5XDE - chains C and D of the 4 polymer chains in the assembly; structure by X-ray diffraction, 1.60 A resolution.

# Chain C (and D)
Protein: Thermophilic dibenzothiophene desulfurization enzyme C
Organism: Paenibacillus sp. A11-2
Notes: chain D of this document is another copy of the same molecule, construct and numbering; everything in this record applies to it too
Reference sequence: Q9LBX2 (Q9LBX2_9BACL); residues 1-414 here = UniProt positions 1-414
Chain sequence (414 residues; row label = number of the first residue in the row):
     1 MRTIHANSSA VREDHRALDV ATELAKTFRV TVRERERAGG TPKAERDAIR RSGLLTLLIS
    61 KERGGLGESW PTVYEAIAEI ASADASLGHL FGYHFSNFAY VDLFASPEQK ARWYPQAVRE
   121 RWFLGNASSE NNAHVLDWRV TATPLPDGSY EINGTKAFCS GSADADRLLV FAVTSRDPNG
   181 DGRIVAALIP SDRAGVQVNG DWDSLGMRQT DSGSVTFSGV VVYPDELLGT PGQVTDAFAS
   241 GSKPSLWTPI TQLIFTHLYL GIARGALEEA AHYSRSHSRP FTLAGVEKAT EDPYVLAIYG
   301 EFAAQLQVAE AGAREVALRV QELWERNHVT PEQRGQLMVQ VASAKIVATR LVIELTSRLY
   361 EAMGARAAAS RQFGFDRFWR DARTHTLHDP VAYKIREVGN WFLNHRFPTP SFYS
Not modelled in the structure: 1-14
Ligand contacts:
  - dibenzothiophene (83R): Y93, S96, N97, N126, S128, S129, W138, L169, F171, W247, H388, F412
  - FMN (flavin mononucleotide), molecule 1: H89, Y93, N126, S128, S129, V135, F158, C159, S160, W202, M207, S212, T384, H385, L387, H388, Y413
  - FMN, molecule 2: R279, G364, A365, R366
From the paper describing this entry:
  - binding site for dibenzothiophene: Y93, W138, F171, W247, F412, Y413
  - catalytic residues: H89, S160
  - catalytic residues: Y93, H388 (proposed by the authors, not directly observed)
  - mutagenesis - H89A: decreased catalytic activity on dibenzothiophene
  - mutagenesis - Y93A, Y93F, H388A: increased catalytic activity on dibenzothiophene
  - mutagenesis - Y93F: abolished catalytic activity on BT
  - mutagenesis - S160A, H388F: abolished catalytic activity on dibenzothiophene
  - specificity-determining residues: Y413 (proposed by the authors, not directly observed)
  - mutagenesis - Y93A: abolished catalytic activity

# How chain C and chain D interact
Pairs across the interface (97):
  E130(C) - R279(D)  hydrogen bond (backbone-side chain)
  N131(C) - R279(D)
  N131(C) - R366(D)  hydrogen bond
  N132(C) - R279(D)  hydrogen bond (backbone-side chain)
  A133(C) - R279(D)
  A133(C) - P280(D)
  H134(C) - P280(D)
  H134(C) - T282(D)  hydrogen bond
  V135(C) - R279(D)
  V135(C) - L283(D)  hydrophobic
  L136(C) - T282(D)
  L136(C) - L283(D)  hydrophobic
  F158(C) - R366(D)
  F158(C) - A369(D)  hydrophobic
  W202(C) - A369(D)  hydrophobic
  D203(C) - A369(D)
  D203(C) - S370(D)
  D203(C) - R371(D)  salt bridge
  S204(C) - A368(D)  hydrogen bond (side chain-backbone)
  S204(C) - A369(D)
  S204(C) - R371(D)
  L205(C) - Y360(D)
  L205(C) - A368(D)  hydrogen bond (backbone-backbone)
  L205(C) - R371(D)
  L205(C) - D376(D)
  R208(C) - R371(D)
  R279(C) - E130(D)  hydrogen bond (side chain-backbone)
  R279(C) - N131(D)
  R279(C) - N132(D)  hydrogen bond (side chain-backbone)
  R279(C) - A133(D)
  R279(C) - V135(D)
  P280(C) - A133(D)
  P280(C) - H134(D)
  F281(C) - P390(D)
  F281(C) - Y393(D)  hydrophobic
  T282(C) - H134(D)  hydrogen bond
  T282(C) - L136(D)
  L283(C) - V135(D)  hydrophobic
  L283(C) - L136(D)  hydrophobic
  L283(C) - S411(D)
  L283(C) - Y413(D)  hydrophobic
  A284(C) - Y393(D)  hydrophobic
  V286(C) - Y393(D)
  D292(C) - Y393(D)  hydrogen bond
  Y294(C) - A392(D)  hydrophobic
  Y294(C) - Y393(D)
  Y294(C) - R396(D)
  R350(C) - R358(D)
  R350(C) - E361(D)  salt bridge
  I353(C) - S357(D)
  S357(C) - I353(D)
  S357(C) - W379(D)  hydrogen bond
  S357(C) - R383(D)  hydrogen bond (backbone-side chain)
  R358(C) - R350(D)
  R358(C) - R383(D)
  Y360(C) - L205(D)
  Y360(C) - R383(D)
  Y360(C) - L387(D)
  E361(C) - R350(D)  salt bridge
  E361(C) - R383(D)  salt bridge
  E361(C) - L387(D)
  G364(C) - L387(D)
  A365(C) - L387(D)  hydrophobic
  R366(C) - N131(D)  hydrogen bond
  A368(C) - S204(D)
  A368(C) - L205(D)  hydrogen bond (backbone-backbone)
  A368(C) - T384(D)
  A368(C) - L387(D)  hydrophobic
  A369(C) - F158(D)  hydrophobic
  A369(C) - W202(D)  hydrophobic
  A369(C) - D203(D)
  A369(C) - S204(D)
  S370(C) - D203(D)
  R371(C) - D203(D)  salt bridge
  R371(C) - S204(D)
  R371(C) - L205(D)
  R371(C) - R208(D)
  D376(C) - L205(D)
  W379(C) - S357(D)  hydrogen bond
  W379(C) - W379(D)  hydrophobic
  R383(C) - S357(D)  hydrogen bond (side chain-backbone)
  R383(C) - R358(D)
  R383(C) - Y360(D)
  R383(C) - E361(D)  salt bridge
  T384(C) - A368(D)
  L387(C) - Y360(D)
  L387(C) - E361(D)
  L387(C) - G364(D)
  L387(C) - A365(D)
  P390(C) - F281(D)
  A392(C) - Y294(D)  hydrophobic
  Y393(C) - F281(D)  hydrophobic
  Y393(C) - A284(D)  hydrophobic
  Y393(C) - V286(D)
  Y393(C) - D292(D)  hydrogen bond
  Y393(C) - Y294(D)
  R396(C) - Y294(D)
Other interface residues (no listed pair), chain C (49 interface residues in all): P293, Q372, V391, S411, Y413
Other interface residues (no listed pair), chain D (48 interface residues in all): P293, V391

# Overview
49 residues of chain C and 48 residues of chain D are in contact; the contacts include 17 hydrogen bonds and 6
salt bridges. Among the polar pairs are D203(C)-R371(D), R350(C)-E361(D) and E361(C)-R383(D). The paper
reports catalytic residues H89(C), S160(C) and Y93(C) among others; Y93A, Y93F and H388A of chain C increase
catalytic activity on dibenzothiophene; 6 substitutions were tested in all.
Both chains are Thermophilic dibenzothiophene desulfurization enzyme C (Paenibacillus sp. A11-2). Entry 5XDE
(Crystal structure of tertiary complex of TdsC from Paenibacillus sp. A11-2 with FMN and dibenzothiophene) was
determined by X-ray diffraction, deposited together with 5XB8, 5XDB, 5XDC, 5XDD and 5XDG.
